Entry 2Y7G (X-ray diffraction, 1.40 A resolution); this record covers chains A and B.

== Chain A (and B) ==
Name: 3-keto-5-aminohexanoate cleavage enzyme
From: Candidatus cloacamonas acidaminovorans
Notes: chain B of this document is another copy of the same molecule, construct and numbering; everything in this record applies to it too
UniProtKB: B0VHH0 (B0VHH0_CLOAI); residue numbers follow UniProt; this construct covers 2-276
Sequence (282 residues; numbered -5 to 276; the number before each row is that of its first residue; numbers below 1 keep their minus sign (Met-5 is residue -5)):
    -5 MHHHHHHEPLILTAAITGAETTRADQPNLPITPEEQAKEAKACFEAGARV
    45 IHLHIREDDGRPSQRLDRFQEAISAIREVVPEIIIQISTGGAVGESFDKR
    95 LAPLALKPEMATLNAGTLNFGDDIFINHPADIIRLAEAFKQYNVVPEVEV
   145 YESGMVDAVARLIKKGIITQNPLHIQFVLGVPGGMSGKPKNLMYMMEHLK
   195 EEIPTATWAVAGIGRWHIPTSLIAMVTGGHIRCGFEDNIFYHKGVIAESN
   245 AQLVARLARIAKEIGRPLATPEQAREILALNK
Disordered / not traced: -5 to -1, 276
Construct notes: expression tag (-5 to 1)
Bound ions: Zn2+: His46, His48, Glu230 (together with acetoacetic acid)
Small-molecule neighbours: acetoacetic acid (AAE): His46, His48, Ser82, Thr83, Gly84, Thr106, Asn108, Glu143, Tyr145, Gln170, Val172, Arg226, Glu230
UniProt features mapped onto this chain:
  - binding site ((5S)-5-amino-3-oxohexanoate): Glu14, Ser82, Gly85, Thr106, Asn108
  - binding site (Zn(2+)): His46, His48, Glu230
  - mutagenesis: Ser82 (S82G: Reduced catalytic efficiency), Glu143 (E143G/Q: Reduced catalytic efficiency), Arg226 (R226G: Loss of catalytic activity), Asp231 (D231G: Loss of catalytic activity)
Reported in the primary citation:
  - binding site for acetoacetic acid: Ser82, Thr106, Asn108, Val172, Arg226
  - catalytic residues: Ser82, Thr106, Arg226, Asp231 (proposed by the authors, not directly observed)
  - mutagenesis - R226G, D231G: abolished catalytic activity
  - mutagenesis - S82G, E143G, E143Q: decreased catalytic activity on KAH
  - mutagenesis - E143G, E143Q: unchanged binding to acetyl-CoA

== Interface between chain A and chain B ==
Contacting residue pairs - 38 pairs, chain A then chain B:
  His0(A) with Ile212(B); Pro213(B)
  Pro183(A) with Met187(B), hydrophobic; Thr221(B)
  Lys184(A) with Met187(B); Glu191(B), salt bridge
  Met187(A) with Pro183(B), hydrophobic; Lys184(B); Met187(B), hydrophobic
  Glu191(A) with Lys184(B), salt bridge
  Ile212(A) with His0(B); Val220(B), hydrophobic; Ile258(B), hydrophobic
  Pro213(A) with Val220(B), hydrophobic
  Leu216(A) with Leu216(B); Met219(B), hydrophobic; Val220(B), hydrophobic
  Ile217(A) with Ile217(B), hydrophobic; Val220(B), hydrophobic
  Met219(A) with Leu216(B), hydrophobic
  Val220(A) with Ile212(B), hydrophobic; Pro213(B), hydrophobic; Leu216(B), hydrophobic
  Thr221(A) with Pro183(B)
  Tyr235(A) with Glu257(B)
  His236(A) with Lys256(B); Glu257(B); Gly259(B)
  Arg250(A) with Glu257(B), hydrogen bond (side chain-backbone)
  Arg253(A) with Glu257(B), salt bridge
  Lys256(A) with His236(B)
  Glu257(A) with Tyr235(B); His236(B); Arg250(B), hydrogen bond (backbone-side chain); Arg253(B), salt bridge
  Ile258(A) with Ile212(B), hydrophobic; Leu216(B), hydrophobic
  Gly259(A) with His236(B)
Also at the interface, not in a pair above, chain A (22 interface residues in all): His1, Ile254
Also at the interface, not in a pair above, chain B (23 interface residues in all): Arg209, Lys237, Ile254

== In short ==
22 residues of chain A and 23 residues of chain B are in contact; the contacts include 2 hydrogen bonds and 4
salt bridges. Polar pairs include Lys184(A)-Glu191(B), Arg253(A)-Glu257(B) and Arg250(A)-Glu257(B). The paper
reports catalytic residues Ser82(A), Thr106(A) and Arg226(A) among others; S82G, E143G and E143Q of chain A
reduce catalytic activity on KAH; 5 substitutions were tested in all.
Chain A and chain B are both 3-keto-5-aminohexanoate cleavage enzyme (Candidatus cloacamonas acidaminovorans);
the structure, Crystal structure of the 3-keto-5-aminohexanoate cleavage enzyme (Kce) from C. Cloacamonas
acidaminovorans in complex with the ..., was determined by X-ray diffraction together with 2Y7D, 2Y7E and 2Y7F
from the same study.
